1CLO - chains L and H; structure by X-ray diffraction, 2.10 A resolution.

Chain L:
Molecule: A5B7 monoclonal antibody
Organism: Mus musculus
Notes: fragment: antigen binding fragment, fab; antibody fragment or engineered binder
Sequence (213 residues; row label = number of the first residue in the row; note: 1 number in that range is skipped by the numbering (no residue carries it; nothing is unmodelled there)):
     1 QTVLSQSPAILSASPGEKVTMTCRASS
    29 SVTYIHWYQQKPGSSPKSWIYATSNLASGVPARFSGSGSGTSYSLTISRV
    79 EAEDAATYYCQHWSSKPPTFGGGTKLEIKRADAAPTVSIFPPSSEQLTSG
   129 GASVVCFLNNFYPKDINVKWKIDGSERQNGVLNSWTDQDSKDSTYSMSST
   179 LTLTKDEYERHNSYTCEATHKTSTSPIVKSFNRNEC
Disulfide bonds: Cys-23/Cys-88, Cys-134/Cys-194
Sequence notes: conflict Thr-2 (Ile in 1042224), Ser-5 (Thr in 1042224), Leu-11 (Met in 1042224), Lys-18 (Arg in 1042224), Arg-24 (Ser in 1042224), Ser-26 (Asn in 1042224), Thr-31 (Ser30 in 1042224), Ile-33 (Met32 in 1042224), Pro-40 (Ser39 in 1042224), Ser-42 (Thr41 in 1042224), Ser-46 (Arg45 in 1042224), Ala-50 (Asp49 in 1042224), Asn-53 (Lys52 in 1042224), Arg-77 (Ser76 in 1042224), Val-78 (Met77 in 1042224), His-90 (Gln89 in 1042224), Lys-94 (His93 in 1042224), Pro-96 (Tyr95 in 1042224), Pro-113 (Gln112 in 1042224)

Chain H:
Molecule: A5B7 monoclonal antibody
Organism: Mus musculus
Notes: fragment: antigen binding fragment, fab
UniProt: P01868 (GC1_MOUSE); residues 114-214 here correspond to UniProt positions 1-101 (UniProt number = residue number - 113)
Sequence (222 residues; numbered 1 to 214 plus 8 insertion-coded residues; the number before each row is that of its first residue; a row labelled like 52A-52C holds insertion residues (52A, then the next letters in order)):
     1 EVKLVESGGGLVQPGGSLRLSCATSGFTFTDYYMNWVRQPPGKALEWLGF
    51 IG
52A-52C NKA
    53 NGYTTEYSASVKGRFTISRDKSQSILYLQM
82A-82C NTL
    83 RAEDSATYYCTRDRGLRF
100J-100K YF
   101 DYWGQGTTLTVSSAKTTPPSVYPLAPGSAAQTNSMVTLGCLVKGYFPEPV
   151 TVTWNSGSLSSGVHTFPAVLQSDLYTLSSSVTVPSSPRPSETVTCNVAHP
   201 ASSTKVDKKIVPRD
Disulfide bonds: Cys-22/Cys-92, Cys-140/Cys-195

How chain L and chain H interact:
Pairs across the interface - 71 pairs, chain L then chain H:
  His-34(L) / Phe-100(H)
  His-34(L) / Tyr-100J(H)
  Tyr-36(L) / Tyr-100J(H)
  Tyr-36(L) / Phe-100K(H)  hydrogen bond (side chain-backbone)
  Tyr-36(L) / Trp-103(H)
  Gln-38(L) / Gln-39(H)  hydrogen bond
  Gln-38(L) / Tyr-91(H)  hydrogen bond
  Ser-42(L) / Tyr-91(H)
  Ser-43(L) / Tyr-91(H)
  Ser-43(L) / Gly-104(H)  hydrogen bond (side chain-backbone)
  Pro-44(L) / Leu-45(H)  hydrophobic
  Pro-44(L) / Tyr-91(H)
  Pro-44(L) / Trp-103(H)
  Ser-46(L) / Tyr-100J(H)
  Ser-46(L) / Phe-100K(H)
  Ser-46(L) / Asp-101(H)
  Tyr-49(L) / Tyr-100J(H)
  Ala-50(L) / Phe-100(H)  hydrophobic
  Tyr-87(L) / Gln-39(H)
  Tyr-87(L) / Leu-45(H)  hydrophobic
  Gln-89(L) / Phe-100(H)
  Gln-89(L) / Tyr-100J(H)
  Trp-91(L) / Phe-50(H)  hydrophobic
  Trp-91(L) / Glu-58(H)
  Trp-91(L) / Asp-95(H)
  Trp-91(L) / Arg-99(H)
  Trp-91(L) / Phe-100(H)
  Lys-94(L) / Trp-47(H)
  Lys-94(L) / Glu-58(H)
  Lys-94(L) / Tyr-59(H)  hydrogen bond (side chain-backbone)
  Pro-95(L) / Trp-47(H)  hydrophobic
  Pro-96(L) / Trp-47(H)  hydrophobic
  Phe-98(L) / Leu-45(H)  hydrophobic
  Phe-98(L) / Phe-100K(H)  hydrophobic
  Phe-98(L) / Trp-103(H)  hydrophobic
  Ser-116(L) / Thr-137(H)
  Phe-118(L) / Leu-124(H)
  Phe-118(L) / Ala-125(H)
  Phe-118(L) / Pro-126(H)
  Phe-118(L) / Thr-137(H)
  Pro-119(L) / Arg-213(H)  hydrogen bond (backbone-side chain)
  Pro-120(L) / Arg-213(H)  hydrogen bond (backbone-side chain)
  Ser-121(L) / Tyr-122(H)
  Ser-121(L) / Pro-123(H)
  Glu-123(L) / Pro-123(H)
  Gln-124(L) / Tyr-122(H)
  Ser-131(L) / Leu-141(H)
  Ser-131(L) / Lys-143(H)
  Phe-135(L) / Thr-137(H)
  Phe-135(L) / Phe-166(H)  hydrophobic
  Phe-135(L) / Ser-178(H)
  Phe-135(L) / Ser-179(H)
  Phe-135(L) / Ser-180(H)
  Asn-137(L) / His-164(H)  hydrogen bond
  Asn-137(L) / Phe-166(H)
  Asn-137(L) / Ser-180(H)  hydrogen bond
  Asn-138(L) / His-164(H)
  Leu-160(L) / Gln-171(H)
  Asn-161(L) / Val-169(H)
  Ser-162(L) / Phe-166(H)
  Ser-162(L) / Pro-167(H)  hydrogen bond (side chain-backbone)
  Trp-163(L) / Pro-167(H)
  Thr-164(L) / Phe-166(H)
  Ser-174(L) / His-164(H)  hydrogen bond
  Ser-174(L) / Phe-166(H)
  Met-175(L) / Phe-166(H)
  Ser-176(L) / Phe-166(H)
  Ser-176(L) / Ser-178(H)  hydrogen bond
  Thr-180(L) / Lys-143(H)
  Asn-212(L) / Asp-214(H)
  Cys-214(L) / Asp-214(H)  hydrogen bond (side chain-backbone)
Interface residues without a listed pair, chain L (42 interface residues in all): Tyr-32, Gly-99, Ser-127, Val-133
Interface residues without a listed pair, chain H (40 interface residues in all): Val-37, Ala-44, Gln-105, Gly-127, Leu-138, Gly-139, Thr-165

In short:
The interface between chain L and chain H involves 42 residues on one side and 40 on the other, with 13
hydrogen bonds. Among the polar pairs are Tyr-36(L)/Phe-100K(H), Gln-38(L)/Gln-39(H) and Gln-38(L)/Tyr-91(H).
Here chain L is A5B7 monoclonal antibody and chain H is A5B7 monoclonal antibody, both from Mus musculus.
Entry 1CLO (Anti-carcinoembryonic antigen monoclonal antibody A5B7) was determined by X-ray diffraction,
deposited together with 1AE6, 1AD0 and 1AD9.
